Entry 7E81 (electron microscopy, 4.50 A resolution (low resolution: residue-level contacts below are approximate; hydrogen-bond / salt-bridge calls are withheld)); this record covers chains Dr and Ds of the 68 polymer chains in the assembly.

== Chain Dr (and Ds) ==
Protein: Flagellar M-ring protein
From: Salmonella typhimurium (strain LT2 / SGSC1412 / ATCC 700720)
Notes: chain Ds of this document is another copy of the same molecule, construct and numbering; everything in this record applies to it too
UniProt: P15928 (FLIF_SALTY); residue numbers follow UniProt; this construct covers 1-560
Sequence (560 residues; row label = number of the first residue in the row):
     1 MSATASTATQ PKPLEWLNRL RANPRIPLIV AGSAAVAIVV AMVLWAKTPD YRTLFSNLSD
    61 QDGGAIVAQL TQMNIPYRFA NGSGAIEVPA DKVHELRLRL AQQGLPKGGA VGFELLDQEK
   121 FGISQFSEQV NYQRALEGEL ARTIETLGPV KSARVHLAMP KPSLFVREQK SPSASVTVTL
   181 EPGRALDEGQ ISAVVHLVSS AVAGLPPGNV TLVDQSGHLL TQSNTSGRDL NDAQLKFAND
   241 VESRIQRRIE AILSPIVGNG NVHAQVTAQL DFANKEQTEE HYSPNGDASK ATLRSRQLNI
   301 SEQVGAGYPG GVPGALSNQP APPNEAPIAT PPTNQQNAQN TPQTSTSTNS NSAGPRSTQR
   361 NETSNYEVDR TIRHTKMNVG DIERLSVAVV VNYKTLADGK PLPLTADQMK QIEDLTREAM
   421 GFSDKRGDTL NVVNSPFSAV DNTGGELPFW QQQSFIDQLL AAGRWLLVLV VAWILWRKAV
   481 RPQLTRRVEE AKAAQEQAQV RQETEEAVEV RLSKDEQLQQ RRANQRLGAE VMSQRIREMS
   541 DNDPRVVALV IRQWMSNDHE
Disordered / not traced: 1-112, 222-560

== How chain Dr and chain Ds interact ==
Contacting residue pairs (17; chain Dr residue first):
  S124(Dr) with E128(Ds)
  N131(Dr) with L116(Ds)
  R134(Dr) with L116(Ds)
  E137(Dr) with E139(Ds)
  R154(Dr) with R142(Ds); T143(Ds)
  H156(Dr) with E139(Ds); T143(Ds); A201(Ds)
  A158(Dr) with S200(Ds)
  T177(Dr) with L197(Ds)
  T211(Dr) with S200(Ds)
  D214(Dr) with L147(Ds)
  Q215(Dr) with L147(Ds); G148(Ds)
  S216(Dr) with Q190(Ds)
  G217(Dr) with A193(Ds)
Also at the interface, not in a pair above, chain Dr (20 interface residues in all): F126, S173, A174, S175, V213, H218, L219
Also at the interface, not in a pair above, chain Ds (15 interface residues in all): F113, Y132, H196

== Overview ==
The interface between chain Dr and chain Ds involves 20 residues on one side and 15 on the other.
Both chains are Flagellar M-ring protein (Salmonella typhimurium (strain LT2 / SGSC1412 / ATCC 700720)). Entry
7E81 (Cryo-EM structure of the flagellar MS ring with FlgB-Dc loop and FliE-helix 1 from Salmonella) was
determined by electron microscopy, deposited together with 7CBL, 7CBM, 7CG0, 7CG4, 7CGO, 7E80 and 7E82.
